2ZLE - chains D and J of the 13 polymer chains in the assembly; structure by electron microscopy, 28.00 A resolution (very low resolution: no residue pairs are listed; an interface is given only as per-side residue counts).

[Chain D]
Protein: Outer membrane protein C
Organism: Escherichia coli
UniProt: P06996 (OMPC_ECOLI); residues 1189-1534 here correspond to UniProt positions 22-367 (UniProt number = residue number - 1167)
Chain sequence (346 residues; each row starts with the number of its first residue):
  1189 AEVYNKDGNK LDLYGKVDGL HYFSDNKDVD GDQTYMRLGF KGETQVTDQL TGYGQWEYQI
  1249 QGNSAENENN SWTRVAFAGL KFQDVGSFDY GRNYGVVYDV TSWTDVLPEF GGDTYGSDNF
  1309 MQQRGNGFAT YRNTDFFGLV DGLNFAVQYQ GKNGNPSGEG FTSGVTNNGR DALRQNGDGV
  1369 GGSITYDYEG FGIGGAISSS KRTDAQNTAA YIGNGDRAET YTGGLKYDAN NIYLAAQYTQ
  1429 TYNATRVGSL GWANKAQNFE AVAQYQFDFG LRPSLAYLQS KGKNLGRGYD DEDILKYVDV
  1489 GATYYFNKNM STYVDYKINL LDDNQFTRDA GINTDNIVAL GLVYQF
UniProt features mapped onto this chain:
  - region: Gly1283 to Gly1300 (Loop L3)
  - binding site (Mg(2+)): Asn1507, Leu1509, Thr1522

[Chain J]
Protein: Protease do
Organism: Escherichia coli
Notes: EC 3.4.21.-
UniProt: P0C0V0 (DEGP_ECOLI); the construct lacks a stretch of the UniProt sequence, so the offset changes along the chain: 3505-3555 = UniProt 27-77; 3556-3664 = UniProt 105-213; 3665-3838 = UniProt 222-395; 3839-3912 = UniProt 401-474
Chain sequence (448 residues; each row starts with the number of its first residue; a row labelled like 3555A-3555Z holds insertion residues (3555A, then the next letters in order)):
  3505 AETSSATTAQ QMPSLAPMLE KVMPSVVSIN VEGSTTVNTP RMPRNFQQFF G
3555A-3555Z DDSPFCQEGSPFQSSPFCQGGQGGNG
 3556A G
  3556 GQQQKFMALG SGVIIDADKG YVVTNNHVVD NATVIKVQLS DGRKFDAKMV GKDPRSDIAL
  3616 IQIQNPKNLT AIKMADSDAL RVGDYTVAIG NPFGLGETVT SGIVSALGR
3664A-3664H SGLNAENY
  3665 ENFIQTDAAI NRGNSGGALV NLNGELIGIN TAILAPDGGN IGIGFAIPSN MVKNLTSQMV
  3725 EYGQVKRGEL GIMGTELNSE LAKAMKVDAQ RGAFVSQVLP NSSAAKAGIK AGDVITSLNG
  3785 KPISSFAALR AQVGTMPVGS KLTLGLLRDG KQVNVNLELQ QSSQNQVDSS SIFN
3838A-3838E GIEGA
  3839 EMSNKGKDQG VVVNNVKTGT PAAQIGLKKG DVIIGANQQA VKNIAELRKV LDSKPSVLAL
  3899 NIQRGDSTIY LLMQ
Disordered / not traced: 3505-3514, 3555A-3555Z, 3556A, 3664A-3664H, 3838A-3838E, 3911-3912
UniProt features mapped onto this chain:
  - active site (Charge relay system): His3582, Asp3612, Ser3679
  - binding site (substrate): Glu3536, His3582, Asp3612, Gly3677 to Ser3679, Thr3695 to Ala3699, Leu3734 to Gly3738

[Chain D / chain J interface]
At this resolution (28 A) residue pairs are not listed: 32 residues of chain D and 13 of chain J lie at the interface.

[In short]
32 residues of chain D face 13 of chain J across their interface. From UniProt: 3 Mg2+-binding residues on
chain D; 3 active-site residues and 16 substrate-binding residues on chain J.
Chain D is Outer membrane protein C and chain J is Protease do, both from Escherichia coli; the structure,
Cryo-EM structure of DegP12/OMP, was determined by electron microscopy (same publication as 3CS0).
